3CCM - chains Y and 0 of the 31 polymer chains in the assembly; structure by X-ray diffraction, 2.55 A resolution.

== Chain Y ==
Protein: 50S ribosomal protein L32e
Source organism: Haloarcula marismortui
UniProt: P12736 (RL32_HALMA); residues 0-240 here correspond to UniProt positions 1-241 (UniProt number = residue number + 1)
Amino-acid sequence (241 residues; row label = number of the first residue in the row; numbering starts at 0):
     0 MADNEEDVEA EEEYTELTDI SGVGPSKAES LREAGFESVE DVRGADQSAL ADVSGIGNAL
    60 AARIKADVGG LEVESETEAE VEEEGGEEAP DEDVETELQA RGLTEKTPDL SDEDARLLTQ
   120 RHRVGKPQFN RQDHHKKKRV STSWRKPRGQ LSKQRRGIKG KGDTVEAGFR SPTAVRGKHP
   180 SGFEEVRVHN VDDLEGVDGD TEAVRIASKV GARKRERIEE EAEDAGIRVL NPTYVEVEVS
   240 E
Not modelled in the structure: 0-94, 237-240
Ion coordination: Mg2+: His133, Lys136, Val139

== Chain 0 ==
Molecule: 23S ribosomal RNA
Source organism: Haloarcula marismortui
Notes: engineered mutation(s): G2099A, G2611U
Sequence (2923 nucleotides; numbered 1 to 2923; the number before each row is that of its first residue):
     1 GUUGGCUACU AUGCCAGCUG GUGGAUUGCU CGGCUCAGGC GCUGAUGAAG GACGUGCCAA
    61 GCUGCGAUAA GCUGUGGGGA GCCGCACGGA GGCGAAGAAC CACAGAUUUC CGAAUGAGAA
   121 UCUCUCUAAC AAUUGCUUCG CGCAAUGAGG AACCCCGAGA ACUGAAACAU CUCAGUAUCG
   181 GGAGGAACAG AAAACGCAAC GUGAUGUCGU UAGUAACCGC GAGUGAACGC GAUACAGCCC
   241 AAACCGAAGC CCUCACGGGC AAUGUGGUGU CAGGGCUACC UCUCAUCAGC CGACCGUCUU
   301 CACGAAGUCU CUUGGAAUAG AGCGUGAUAC AGGGUGACAA CCCCGUACUG AAGACCAGUA
   361 CGCUGUGCGG UAGUGCCAGA GUAGCGGGGG UUGGAUAUCC CUCGCGAAUA ACGCAGGCAU
   421 CGACUGCGAA GGCUAAACAC AACCUGAGAC CGAUAGUGAA CAAGUAGUGU GAACGAACGC
   481 UGCAAAGUAC CCUCAGAAGG GAGGCGAAAU AGAGCAUGAA AUCAGUUGGC GAUCGAGCGA
   541 CAGGGCAUAC AAGGUCCCUU GACGAAUGAC CGAGACGCGA GUCUCCAGUA AGACUCACGG
   601 GAAGCCGAUG UUCUGUCGUA CGUUUUGAAA AACGAGCCAG GGAGUGUGUC UGUAUGGCAA
   661 GUCUAACCGG AGUAUCCGGG GAGGCACAGG GAAACCGACA UGGCCGCAGG GCUUUGCCCG
   721 AGGGCCGCCG UCUUCAAGGG CGGGGAGCCA UGUGGACACG ACCCGAAUCC GGACGAUCUA
   781 CGCAUGGACA AGAUGAAGCG UGCCGAAAGG CACGUGGAAG UCUGUUAGAG UUGGUGUCCU
   841 ACAAUACCCU CUCGUGAUCU AUGUGUAGGG GUGAAAGGCC CAUCGAGUCC GGCAACAGCU
   901 GGUUCCAAUC GAAACAUGUC GAAGCAUGAC CUCCGCCGAG GUAGUCUGUG AGGUAGAGCG
   961 ACCGAUUGGU GUGUCCGCCU CCGAGAGGAG UCGGCACACC UGUCAAACUC CAAACUUACA
  1021 GACGCUGUUU GACGCGGGGA UUCCGGUGCG CGGGGUAAGC CUGUGUACCA GGAGGGGAAC
  1081 AACCCAGAGA UAGGUUAAGG UCCCCAAGUG UGGAUUAAGU GUAAUCCUCU GAAGGUGGUC
  1141 UCGAGCCCUA GACAGCCGGG AGGUGAGCUU AGAAGCAGCU ACCCUCUAAG AAAAGCGUAA
  1201 CAGCUUACCG GCCGAGGUUU GAGGCGCCCA AAAUGAUCGG GACUCAAAUC CACCACCGAG
  1261 ACCUGUCCGU ACCACUCAUA CUGGUAAUCG AGUAGAUUGG CGCUCUAAUU GGAUGGAAGC
  1321 AGGGGCGAGA GCUCCUGUGG ACCGAUUAGU GACGAAAAUC CUGGCCAUAG UAGCAGCGAU
  1381 AGUCGGGUGA GAACCCCGAC GGCCUAAUGG AUAAGGGUUC CUCAGCACUG CUGAUCAGCU
  1441 GAGGGUUAGC CGGUCCUAAG UCUCACCGCA ACUCGACUGA GACGAAAUGG GAAACAGGUU
  1501 AAUAUUCCUG UGCCAUCAUG CAGUGAAAGU UGACGCCCUG GGGUCGAUCA CGCCGGGCAU
  1561 UCGCCCGGUC GAACCGUCCA ACUCCGUGGA AGCCGUAAUG GCAGGAAGCG GACGAACGGC
  1621 GGCAUAGGGA AACGUGAUUC AACCUGGGGC CCAUGAAAAG ACGAGCAUGA UGUCCGUACC
  1681 GAGAACCGAC ACAGGUGUCC AUGGCGGCGA AAGCCAAGGC CUGUCGGGAG CAACCAACGU
  1741 UAGGGAAUUC GGCAAGUUAG UCCCGUACCU UCGGAAGAAG GGAUGCCUGC UCCGGAACGG
  1801 AGCAGGUCGC AGUGACUCGG AAGCUCGGAC UGUCUAGUAA CAACAUAGGU GACCGCAAAU
  1861 CCGCAAGGAC UCGUACGGUC ACUGAAUCCU GCCCAGUGCA GGUAUCUGAA CACCUCGUAC
  1921 AAGAGGACGA AGGACCUGUC AACGGCGGGG GUAACUAUGA CCCUCUUAAG GUAGCGUAGU
  1981 ACCUUGCCGC AUCAGUAGCG GCUUGCAUGA AUGGAUUAAC CAGAGCUUCA CUGUCCCAAC
  2041 GUUGGGCCCG GUGAACUGUA CAUUCCAGUG CGGAGUCUGG AGACACCCAG GGGGAAGCAA
  2101 AGACCCUAUG GAGCUUUACU GCAGGCUGUC GCUGAGACGU GGUCGCCGAU GUGCAGCAUA
  2161 GGUAGGAGUC GUUACAGAGG UACCCGCGCU AGCGGGCCAC CCAGACAACA GUGAAAUACU
  2221 ACCCGUCGGU GACUGCGACU CUCACUCCGG GAGGAGGACA CCGAUAGCCG GGCAGUUUGA
  2281 CUGGGGCGGU ACGCGCUCGA AAAGAUAUCG AGCGCGCCCU AUGGUCAUCU CAGCCGGGAC
  2341 AGAGACCCGG CGAAGAGUGC AAGAGCAAAA GAUGACUUGA CAGUGUUCUU CCCAACGAGG
  2401 AACGCUGACG CGAAAGCGUG GUCUAGCGAA CCAAUUAGCC UGCUUGAUGC GGGCAAUUGA
  2461 UGACAGAAAA GCUACCCUAG GGAUAACAGA GUCGUCACUC GCAAGAGCAC AUAUCGACCG
  2521 AGUGGCUUGC UACCUCGAUG UCGGUUCCCU CCAUCCUGCC CGUGCAGAAG CGGGCAAGGG
  2581 UGAGGUUGUU CGCCUAUUAA AGGAGGUCGU UAGCUGGGUU UAGACCGUCG UGAGACAGGU
  2641 CGGCUGCUAU CUACUGGGUG UGUAAUGGUG UCUGACAAGA ACGACCGUAU AGUACGAGAG
  2701 GAACUACGGU UGGUGGCCAC UGGUGUACCG GUUGUUCGAG AGAGCACGUG CCGGGUAGCC
  2761 ACGCCACACG GGGUAAGAGC UGAACGCAUC UAAGCUCGAA ACCCACUUGG AAAAGAGACA
  2821 CCGCCGAGGU CCCGCGUACA AGACGCGGUC GAUAGACUCG GGGUGUGCGC GUCGAGGUAA
  2881 CGAGACGUUA AGCCCACGAG CACUAACAGA CCAAAGCCAU CAU
Not modelled in the structure: 1-9, 126-127, 715, 971-998, 1560, 1952-1963, 2137-2236, 2339-2343, 2665-2666, 2915-2923
Modified / non-standard residues: 1MA (6-hydro-1-methyladenosine-5'-monophosphate) at position 628, OMU (o2'-methyluridine 5'-monophosphate) at position 2587, OMG (o2'-methylguanosine-5'-monophosphate) at position 2588, UR3 (3-methyluridine-5'-monophoshate) at position 2619, PSU (pseudouridine-5'-monophosphate) at position 2621
Ion coordination: Mg2+ site 1 near G28 (its only coordinating residue here); Na+ site 1: C40, G41, C443; Na+ site 2: G56, G61; Sr2+ site 1: C85, A86, C87 (shared with 1 residue of chain T); Sr2+ site 2: C85 (shared with 1 residue of chain T); Na+ site 3: U107, U108; Mg2+ site 2 near U115 (its only coordinating residue here); Na+ site 4: C130, U146; Na+ site 5: C141, G142; Sr2+ site 3: G147, A183 (shared with 1 residue of chain M); K+ site 1: C162, U163, U172; Mg2+ site 3: C162, U2276; 55 more Na+ sites not listed; 64 more Mg2+ sites not listed; 64 more Sr2+ sites not listed; 1 more K+ sites not listed

== Chain Y / chain 0 interface ==
Pairs across the interface (170):
  Arg115(Y) - U1266(0)  hydrogen bond to the phosphate
  Arg115(Y) - C1267(0)  salt bridge to the phosphate
  Leu116(Y) - C1267(0)  sugar contact
  Thr118(Y) - U595(0)  phosphate contact
  Gln119(Y) - U1266(0)  hydrogen bond to the sugar
  Gln119(Y) - C1267(0)  sugar contact
  Arg120(Y) - C1326(0)  salt bridge to the phosphate
  Arg120(Y) - G1327(0)  salt bridge to the phosphate
  His121(Y) - U555(0)  phosphate contact
  His121(Y) - C556(0)  salt bridge to the phosphate
  Arg122(Y) - C594(0)  hydrogen bond to the phosphate
  Arg122(Y) - U595(0)  salt bridge to the phosphate
  Val123(Y) - U1091(0)  sugar contact
  Lys125(Y) - G1327(0)  base contact
  Lys125(Y) - A1328(0)  phosphate contact
  Lys125(Y) - G1329(0)  salt bridge to the phosphate
  Pro126(Y) - C541(0)  phosphate contact
  Gln127(Y) - A540(0)  hydrogen bond to the phosphate
  Gln127(Y) - C541(0)  hydrogen bond to the phosphate
  Phe128(Y) - A1328(0)  sugar contact
  Phe128(Y) - G1329(0)  phosphate contact
  Arg130(Y) - A1356(0)  salt bridge to the phosphate
  Gln131(Y) - C621(0)  hydrogen bond to the phosphate
  Gln131(Y) - G622(0)  hydrogen bond to the phosphate
  Asp132(Y) - A620(0)  hydrogen bond to the sugar
  Asp132(Y) - C621(0)  sugar contact
  Asp132(Y) - A1356(0)  base contact
  His134(Y) - C538(0)  salt bridge to the phosphate
  His134(Y) - G539(0)  hydrogen bond to the phosphate
  Lys135(Y) - G537(0)  hydrogen bond to the sugar
  Lys135(Y) - C538(0)  phosphate contact
  Lys135(Y) - A620(0)  hydrogen bond to the sugar
  Lys136(Y) - C637(0)  salt bridge to the phosphate
  Lys136(Y) - C638(0)  phosphate contact
  Lys136(Y) - U2059(0)  hydrogen bond to the sugar
  Lys137(Y) - A521(0)  salt bridge to the phosphate
  Lys137(Y) - U522(0)  salt bridge to the phosphate
  Lys137(Y) - C638(0)  hydrogen bond to the phosphate
  Arg138(Y) - C637(0)  salt bridge to the phosphate
  Arg138(Y) - C638(0)  salt bridge to the phosphate
  Arg138(Y) - A639(0)  phosphate contact
  Arg138(Y) - A1356(0)  hydrogen bond to the base
  Val139(Y) - A1356(0)  base contact
  Ser142(Y) - A1330(0)  sugar contact
  Ser142(Y) - G1331(0)  hydrogen bond to the phosphate
  Trp143(Y) - C906(0)  hydrogen bond to the phosphate
  Trp143(Y) - A907(0)  hydrogen bond to the phosphate
  Trp143(Y) - G1329(0)  phosphate contact
  Trp143(Y) - A1330(0)  hydrogen bond to the phosphate
  Arg144(Y) - C905(0)  salt bridge to the phosphate
  Arg144(Y) - C906(0)  phosphate contact
  Arg144(Y) - G1331(0)  salt bridge to the phosphate
  Lys145(Y) - C906(0)  hydrogen bond to the phosphate
  Lys145(Y) - A907(0)  phosphate contact
  Arg147(Y) - G622(0)  phosphate contact
  Arg147(Y) - C906(0)  salt bridge to the phosphate
  Gly148(Y) - G622(0)  hydrogen bond to the phosphate
  Gly148(Y) - U623(0)  phosphate contact
  Gln149(Y) - U623(0)  hydrogen bond to the phosphate
  Gln149(Y) - G1071(0)  phosphate contact
  Gln149(Y) - U1293(0)  hydrogen bond to the sugar
  Gln149(Y) - A1294(0)  phosphate contact
  Leu150(Y) - U623(0)  base contact
  Leu150(Y) - U624(0)  base contact
  Leu150(Y) - U625(0)  base contact
  Leu150(Y) - 1MA_628(0)  sugar contact
  Ser151(Y) - C621(0)  phosphate contact
  Ser151(Y) - G622(0)  hydrogen bond to the phosphate
  Lys152(Y) - A620(0)  phosphate contact
  Lys152(Y) - C621(0)  salt bridge to the phosphate
  Lys152(Y) - A629(0)  salt bridge to the phosphate
  Arg154(Y) - G1071(0)  sugar contact
  Arg154(Y) - G1072(0)  salt bridge to the phosphate
  Arg154(Y) - U1293(0)  sugar contact
  Arg155(Y) - G1072(0)  phosphate contact
  Arg155(Y) - A1073(0)  sugar contact
  Gly156(Y) - A1073(0)  hydrogen bond to the sugar
  Ile157(Y) - A1073(0)  phosphate contact
  Ile157(Y) - G1074(0)  phosphate contact
  Lys158(Y) - C617(0)  hydrogen bond to the sugar
  Lys158(Y) - G618(0)  sugar contact
  Lys158(Y) - G1074(0)  hydrogen bond to the phosphate
  Lys158(Y) - G1075(0)  salt bridge to the phosphate
  Lys158(Y) - G1260(0)  base contact
  Gly159(Y) - G539(0)  hydrogen bond to the base
  Gly159(Y) - A540(0)  sugar contact
  Gly159(Y) - C617(0)  base contact
  Lys160(Y) - G537(0)  sugar contact
  Lys160(Y) - G618(0)  sugar contact
  Lys160(Y) - A620(0)  salt bridge to the phosphate
  Gly161(Y) - A540(0)  sugar contact
  Val164(Y) - A907(0)  sugar contact
  Val164(Y) - A1328(0)  base contact
  Val164(Y) - G1329(0)  sugar contact
  Glu165(Y) - A908(0)  phosphate contact
  Glu165(Y) - G1089(0)  hydrogen bond to the sugar
  Glu165(Y) - A1328(0)  base contact
  Ala166(Y) - A908(0)  hydrogen bond to the phosphate
  Ala166(Y) - C1268(0)  hydrogen bond to the sugar
  Ala166(Y) - G1269(0)  sugar contact
  Ala166(Y) - A1328(0)  hydrogen bond to the base
  Gly167(Y) - G1089(0)  hydrogen bond to the base
  Gly167(Y) - A1090(0)  sugar contact
  Gly167(Y) - C1268(0)  base contact
  Phe168(Y) - A1090(0)  sugar contact
  Phe168(Y) - A1328(0)  sugar contact
  Arg169(Y) - C1268(0)  sugar contact
  Arg169(Y) - G1327(0)  hydrogen bond to the phosphate
  Arg169(Y) - A1328(0)  salt bridge to the phosphate
  Arg169(Y) - G1329(0)  base contact
  Ser170(Y) - C1268(0)  sugar contact
  Ser170(Y) - G1327(0)  phosphate contact
  Ser170(Y) - A1328(0)  hydrogen bond to the phosphate
  Pro171(Y) - C1267(0)  sugar contact
  Pro171(Y) - C1268(0)  sugar contact
  Thr172(Y) - C1268(0)  hydrogen bond to the phosphate
  Thr172(Y) - G1269(0)  phosphate contact
  Arg175(Y) - C1268(0)  hydrogen bond to the phosphate
  Arg175(Y) - G1269(0)  salt bridge to the phosphate
  Arg175(Y) - G1327(0)  phosphate contact
  Arg175(Y) - A1328(0)  salt bridge to the phosphate
  Gly176(Y) - C1326(0)  sugar contact
  Gly176(Y) - G1327(0)  hydrogen bond to the phosphate
  Lys177(Y) - C1326(0)  sugar contact
  His178(Y) - G553(0)  salt bridge to the phosphate
  His178(Y) - G554(0)  phosphate contact
  Pro179(Y) - G553(0)  sugar contact
  Pro179(Y) - G1325(0)  sugar contact
  Ser180(Y) - G554(0)  phosphate contact
  Arg186(Y) - U1333(0)  phosphate contact
  Arg186(Y) - C1334(0)  salt bridge to the phosphate
  His188(Y) - G1311(0)  sugar contact
  His188(Y) - G1312(0)  sugar contact
  Asn189(Y) - G1311(0)  phosphate contact
  Asn189(Y) - G1312(0)  phosphate contact
  Arg204(Y) - A552(0)  hydrogen bond to the phosphate
  Arg204(Y) - G553(0)  salt bridge to the phosphate
  Arg204(Y) - G1324(0)  base contact
  Arg204(Y) - U1333(0)  sugar contact
  Arg204(Y) - C1334(0)  hydrogen bond to the sugar
  Ile205(Y) - C1334(0)  sugar contact
  Ala206(Y) - C1334(0)  phosphate contact
  Ser207(Y) - C1334(0)  hydrogen bond to the phosphate
  Ser207(Y) - C1335(0)  phosphate contact
  Lys208(Y) - G1312(0)  hydrogen bond to the sugar
  Lys208(Y) - A1313(0)  sugar contact
  Lys208(Y) - A1317(0)  phosphate contact
  Lys208(Y) - A1318(0)  phosphate contact
  Lys208(Y) - C1343(0)  hydrogen bond to the sugar
  Lys208(Y) - G1344(0)  sugar contact
  Val209(Y) - G1312(0)  hydrogen bond to the sugar
  Val209(Y) - A1313(0)  phosphate contact
  Gly210(Y) - A1313(0)  hydrogen bond to the phosphate
  Gly210(Y) - G1315(0)  sugar contact
  Gly210(Y) - G1316(0)  phosphate contact
  Ala211(Y) - G1315(0)  hydrogen bond to the phosphate
  Ala211(Y) - G1316(0)  hydrogen bond to the phosphate
  Arg212(Y) - G320(0)  hydrogen bond to the sugar
  Arg212(Y) - G1315(0)  hydrogen bond to the sugar
  Lys213(Y) - G1312(0)  salt bridge to the phosphate
  Lys213(Y) - A1313(0)  salt bridge to the phosphate
  Arg214(Y) - C1335(0)  salt bridge to the phosphate
  Glu215(Y) - G1315(0)  base contact
  Arg227(Y) - G554(0)  salt bridge to the phosphate
  Leu229(Y) - A552(0)  sugar contact
  Asn230(Y) - C1334(0)  hydrogen bond to the phosphate
  Asn230(Y) - C1335(0)  hydrogen bond to the phosphate
  Pro231(Y) - A552(0)  phosphate contact
  Tyr233(Y) - A551(0)  hydrogen bond to the phosphate
  Tyr233(Y) - A552(0)  hydrogen bond to the phosphate
Also at the interface, not in a pair above, chain Y (79 interface residues in all): Glu112, Pro146, Asp162, Val174, Arg216
Also at the interface, not in a pair above, chain 0 (76 interface residues in all): C596, G636, G1290, G1292, U1314, A2060

== Overview ==
79 residues of chain Y and 76 residues of chain 0 are in contact, with 52 hydrogen bonds and 31 salt bridges.
Polar contacts include Arg138(Y)-A1356(0), Gly159(Y)-G539(0) and Ala166(Y)-A1328(0). G147(0) and A183(0) form
the Sr2+ site 3.
Chain Y is 50S ribosomal protein L32e and chain 0 is 23S ribosomal RNA, both from Haloarcula marismortui; the
structure, Structure of Anisomycin resistant 50S Ribosomal Subunit: 23S rRNA mutation G2611U, was determined
by X-ray diffraction together with 3CC2, 3CC4, 3CC7, 3CCE, 3CCJ, 3CCL and 6 further entries from the same
study.
